Entry 6H7W (electron microscopy, 11.40 A resolution (very low resolution: no residue pairs are listed; an interface is given only as per-side residue counts)); this record covers chains G and L of the 20 polymer chains in the assembly.

== Chain G ==
Protein: Putative vacuolar protein sorting-associated protein
From: Chaetomium thermophilum (strain DSM 1495 / CBS 144.50 / IMI 039719)
UniProtKB: G0SH11 (G0SH11_CHATD); residue numbers follow UniProt; this construct covers 183-550
Amino-acid sequence (368 residues; row label = number of the first residue in the row):
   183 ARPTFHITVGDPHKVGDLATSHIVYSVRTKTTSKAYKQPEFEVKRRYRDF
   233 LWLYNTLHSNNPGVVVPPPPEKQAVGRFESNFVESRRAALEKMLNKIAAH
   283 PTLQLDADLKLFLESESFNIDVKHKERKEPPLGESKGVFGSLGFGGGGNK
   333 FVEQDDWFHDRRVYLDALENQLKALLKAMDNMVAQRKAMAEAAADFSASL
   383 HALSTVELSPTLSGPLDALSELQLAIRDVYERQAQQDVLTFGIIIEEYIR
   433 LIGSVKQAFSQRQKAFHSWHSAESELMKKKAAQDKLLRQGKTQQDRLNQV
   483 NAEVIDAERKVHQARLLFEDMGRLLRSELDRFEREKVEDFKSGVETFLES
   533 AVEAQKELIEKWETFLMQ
Not modelled in the structure: 312-330

== Chain L ==
Protein: Putative vacuolar protein sorting-associated protein
From: Chaetomium thermophilum (strain DSM 1495 / CBS 144.50 / IMI 039719)
UniProtKB: G0SH11 (G0SH11_CHATD); residues 183-311 here = UniProt positions 183-311
Amino-acid sequence (129 residues; row label = number of the first residue in the row):
   183 ARPTFHITVGDPHKVGDLATSHIVYSVRTKTTSKAYKQPEFEVKRRYRDF
   233 LWLYNTLHSNNPGVVVPPPPEKQAVGRFESNFVESRRAALEKMLNKIAAH
   283 PTLQLDADLKLFLESESFNIDVKHKERKE

== Chain G / chain L interface ==
At this resolution (11 A) residue pairs are not listed: 10 residues of chain G and 7 of chain L lie at the interface.

== Summary ==
Chain G and chain L form an interface of 10 and 7 residues respectively.
Here chain G is Putative vacuolar protein sorting-associated protein and chain L is Putative vacuolar protein
sorting-associated protein, both from Chaetomium thermophilum (strain DSM 1495 / CBS 144.50 / IMI 039719).
Entry 6H7W (Model of retromer-Vps5 complex assembled on membrane) was determined by electron microscopy,
deposited together with 5W8M.
